Entry 2XC1 (X-ray diffraction, 1.65 A resolution); this record covers chains A and B of the 3 polymer chains in the assembly.

Chain A (and B):
Protein: Bifunctional tail protein
Organism: Enterobacteria phage P22
Notes: EC 3.2.1.-; chain B of this document is another copy of the same molecule, construct and numbering; everything in this record applies to it too
UniProtKB: P12528 (TSPE_BPP22); residues 1-666 here correspond to UniProt positions 2-667 (UniProt number = residue number + 1)
Amino-acid sequence (666 residues; numbered 1 to 666; the number before each row is that of its first residue):
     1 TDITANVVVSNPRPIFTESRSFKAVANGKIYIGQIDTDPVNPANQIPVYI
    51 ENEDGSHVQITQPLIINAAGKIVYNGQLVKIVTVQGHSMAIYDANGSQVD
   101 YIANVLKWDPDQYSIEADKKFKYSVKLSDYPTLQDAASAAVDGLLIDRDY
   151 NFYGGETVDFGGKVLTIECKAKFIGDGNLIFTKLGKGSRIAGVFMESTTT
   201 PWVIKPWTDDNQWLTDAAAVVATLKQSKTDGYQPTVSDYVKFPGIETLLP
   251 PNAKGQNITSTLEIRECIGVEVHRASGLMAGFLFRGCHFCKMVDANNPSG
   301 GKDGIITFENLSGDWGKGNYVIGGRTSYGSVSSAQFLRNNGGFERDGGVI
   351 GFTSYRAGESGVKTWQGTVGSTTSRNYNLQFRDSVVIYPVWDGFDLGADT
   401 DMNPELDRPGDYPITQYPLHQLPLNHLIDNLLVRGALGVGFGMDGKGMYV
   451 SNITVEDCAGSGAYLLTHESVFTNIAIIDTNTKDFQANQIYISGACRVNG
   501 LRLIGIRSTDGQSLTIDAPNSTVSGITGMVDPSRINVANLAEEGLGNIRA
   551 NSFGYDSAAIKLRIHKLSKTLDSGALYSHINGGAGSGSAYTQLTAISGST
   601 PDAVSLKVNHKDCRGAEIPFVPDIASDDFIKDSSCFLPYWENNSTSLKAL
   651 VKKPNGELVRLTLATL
Unresolved in the structure: 1-6 (chain B: 1-5)
Construct notes: engineered mutation Trp108 (Tyr109 in P12528); conflict Ser513 (Gly514 in P12528)
Metal / ion sites: Ca2+: Leu663 (shared with Leu663(B) of chain B; 1 residue of chain C)
UniProt features mapped onto this chain:
  - active site: Glu359, Asp392, Asp395
Reported in the primary citation:
  - mutagenesis - Y108W: unchanged binding to phage heads
  - mutagenesis - Y108W: unchanged stability
  - conformationally variable residues (side-chain flip): Trp108
  - mutagenesis - D395N: decreased catalytic activity (citing earlier work)

How chain A and chain B interact:
Pairs across the interface (287):
  Val8(A) - Trp108(B)
  Pro14(A) - Val9(B)
  Pro14(A) - Asn11(B)
  Ile15(A) - Asn11(B)  hydrogen bond (backbone-side chain)
  Phe16(A) - Ser10(B)
  Phe16(A) - Asn11(B)
  Thr17(A) - Ile15(B)
  Thr17(A) - Lys71(B)  hydrogen bond (backbone-side chain)
  Glu18(A) - Ala69(B)
  Glu18(A) - Lys71(B)  hydrogen bond (backbone-side chain)
  Ser19(A) - Asn67(B)  hydrogen bond (backbone-side chain)
  Ser19(A) - Ala69(B)
  Ser19(A) - Lys71(B)  hydrogen bond
  Ser19(A) - Leu78(B)
  Arg20(A) - Ala68(B)
  Arg20(A) - Ala69(B)
  Ser21(A) - Ala69(B)
  Phe22(A) - Thr17(B)
  Phe22(A) - Phe22(B)  hydrophobic
  Phe22(A) - Lys23(B)
  Phe22(A) - Ala24(B)
  Phe22(A) - Ala68(B)
  Phe22(A) - Ala69(B)
  Glu51(A) - Asn6(B)
  His57(A) - Asn6(B)
  Ile72(A) - Val9(B)  hydrophobic
  Ile81(A) - Val8(B)
  Ile81(A) - Val9(B)  hydrogen bond (backbone-backbone)
  Val82(A) - Asn6(B)
  Val82(A) - Val7(B)
  Thr83(A) - Asn6(B)
  Thr83(A) - Val7(B)  hydrogen bond (backbone-backbone)
  Gln85(A) - Val7(B)
  Gly86(A) - Val7(B)
  His87(A) - Val7(B)
  Met89(A) - Ser10(B)
  Met89(A) - Pro12(B)
  Ile91(A) - Asn11(B)
  Val99(A) - Lys71(B)
  Val99(A) - Leu78(B)
  Asp100(A) - Arg13(B)  salt bridge
  Tyr101(A) - Glu53(B)
  Ile102(A) - Arg13(B)
  Ala103(A) - Glu53(B)
  Lys107(A) - Lys80(B)  hydrogen bond (backbone-side chain)
  Trp108(A) - Pro12(B)  hydrogen bond (side chain-backbone)
  Trp108(A) - Arg13(B)
  Trp108(A) - Pro14(B)
  Trp108(A) - Lys80(B)
  Tyr113(A) - Ser114(B)
  Tyr113(A) - Ala117(B)
  Tyr113(A) - Asp118(B)  hydrogen bond
  Asp118(A) - Lys126(B)  hydrogen bond (backbone-side chain)
  Lys119(A) - Ser124(B)
  Lys119(A) - Val125(B)
  Lys119(A) - Asp129(B)
  Lys120(A) - Asp118(B)  salt bridge
  Lys120(A) - Tyr123(B)
  Lys120(A) - Ser124(B)  hydrogen bond (backbone-backbone)
  Phe121(A) - Ala117(B)
  Phe121(A) - Asp118(B)
  Phe121(A) - Phe121(B)  hydrophobic
  Phe121(A) - Lys122(B)
  Phe121(A) - Tyr123(B)  hydrophobic
  Phe121(A) - Ser124(B)  hydrogen bond (backbone-backbone)
  Lys122(A) - Lys122(B)  hydrogen bond (backbone-backbone)
  Lys122(A) - Ser124(B)
  Lys122(A) - Glu168(B)  salt bridge
  Tyr123(A) - Lys126(B)
  Asp142(A) - Leu145(B)
  Asp142(A) - Lys170(B)  salt bridge
  Val164(A) - Lys170(B)  hydrogen bond (backbone-side chain)
  Leu165(A) - Lys170(B)
  Thr166(A) - Glu168(B)  hydrogen bond
  Thr166(A) - Lys170(B)  hydrogen bond
  Arg189(A) - Arg274(B)
  Glu271(A) - Arg274(B)
  Lys291(A) - Asn296(B)  hydrogen bond
  Tyr320(A) - Arg325(B)  hydrogen bond
  Phe343(A) - Trp207(B)
  Phe343(A) - Thr208(B)
  Phe343(A) - Asp209(B)
  Phe343(A) - Asn211(B)
  Phe343(A) - Tyr355(B)
  Phe343(A) - Tyr388(B)
  Glu344(A) - Arg325(B)  hydrogen bond (backbone-side chain)
  Glu344(A) - Tyr355(B)
  Glu344(A) - Ile387(B)
  Arg345(A) - Arg325(B)  hydrogen bond (backbone-side chain)
  Arg345(A) - Ile387(B)
  Arg345(A) - Tyr388(B)  hydrogen bond
  Asp346(A) - Asn297(B)
  Asp346(A) - Arg325(B)  salt bridge
  Gln380(A) - Arg325(B)
  Arg382(A) - Thr353(B)  hydrogen bond
  Arg382(A) - Val385(B)
  Asp383(A) - Asp383(B)
  Asp429(A) - Leu432(B)
  Asn430(A) - Asn430(B)  hydrogen bond
  Tyr449(A) - Arg434(B)
  Tyr449(A) - Glu456(B)
  Tyr449(A) - Asp479(B)  hydrogen bond
  Asn452(A) - Thr454(B)  hydrogen bond
  Glu469(A) - Ile506(B)
  Val471(A) - Ile478(B)  hydrophobic
  Val471(A) - Asp479(B)
  Val471(A) - Gly505(B)
  Val471(A) - Ile506(B)
  Thr473(A) - Ala476(B)
  Thr473(A) - Ile478(B)
  Thr473(A) - Arg502(B)
  Asn474(A) - Arg502(B)  hydrogen bond
  Arg497(A) - Ile504(B)
  Arg497(A) - Gly505(B)  hydrogen bond (side chain-backbone)
  Arg497(A) - Ile506(B)
  Arg497(A) - Met529(B)
  Asn499(A) - Ile478(B)
  Asn499(A) - Arg502(B)
  Asn499(A) - Leu503(B)  hydrogen bond (side chain-backbone)
  Asn499(A) - Ile504(B)  hydrogen bond (side chain-backbone)
  Asn499(A) - Thr527(B)  hydrogen bond
  Asn499(A) - Gly528(B)
  Gly500(A) - Arg502(B)
  Arg502(A) - Arg502(B)
  Thr522(A) - Met529(B)
  Ser524(A) - Thr527(B)
  Ser524(A) - Gly528(B)  hydrogen bond (side chain-backbone)
  Gly525(A) - Thr527(B)
  Pro532(A) - Arg549(B)
  Pro532(A) - Asn551(B)
  Ile535(A) - Phe553(B)
  Val537(A) - Phe553(B)
  Ala538(A) - Phe553(B)
  Asn539(A) - Met529(B)
  Asn539(A) - Tyr555(B)
  Leu540(A) - Asn551(B)
  Leu540(A) - Phe553(B)  hydrophobic
  Ala541(A) - Met529(B)  hydrophobic
  Glu543(A) - Met529(B)
  Glu543(A) - Val530(B)
  Glu543(A) - Pro532(B)
  Gly544(A) - Ile526(B)
  Gly544(A) - Val530(B)
  Gly544(A) - Leu540(B)
  Leu545(A) - Ile526(B)
  Leu545(A) - Leu540(B)
  Leu545(A) - Glu542(B)
  Gly546(A) - Leu540(B)
  Gly546(A) - Ala541(B)
  Gly546(A) - Glu542(B)  hydrogen bond (backbone-side chain)
  Asn547(A) - Leu540(B)  hydrogen bond (backbone-backbone)
  Asn547(A) - Ala541(B)
  Asn547(A) - Glu542(B)  hydrogen bond (backbone-backbone)
  Ile548(A) - Glu542(B)
  Ile548(A) - Ile548(B)  hydrophobic
  Arg549(A) - Glu542(B)  hydrogen bond (backbone-backbone)
  Arg549(A) - Glu543(B)  salt bridge
  Arg549(A) - Leu545(B)  hydrogen bond (backbone-backbone)
  Ala550(A) - Leu545(B)
  Ala550(A) - Gly546(B)
  Asn551(A) - Glu543(B)  hydrogen bond (side chain-backbone)
  Asn551(A) - Gly544(B)
  Asn551(A) - Leu545(B)  hydrogen bond (backbone-backbone)
  Asn551(A) - Gly546(B)
  Asn551(A) - Asn547(B)
  Ser552(A) - Asn547(B)  hydrogen bond
  Ala558(A) - Asn547(B)
  Ala559(A) - Asn547(B)  hydrogen bond (backbone-side chain)
  Ala559(A) - Ile548(B)  hydrogen bond (backbone-backbone)
  Ile560(A) - Ile548(B)
  Ile560(A) - Ile560(B)  hydrophobic
  Lys561(A) - Ile548(B)  hydrogen bond (backbone-backbone)
  Lys561(A) - Arg549(B)
  Lys561(A) - Ala550(B)  hydrogen bond (backbone-backbone)
  Leu562(A) - Ala550(B)
  Leu562(A) - Ala558(B)
  Leu562(A) - Ile560(B)  hydrophobic
  Leu562(A) - Leu576(B)
  Leu562(A) - Ser578(B)
  Arg563(A) - Arg549(B)
  Arg563(A) - Ala550(B)  hydrogen bond (backbone-backbone)
  Arg563(A) - Asn551(B)
  Arg563(A) - Ser552(B)  hydrogen bond (backbone-backbone)
  Arg563(A) - Ala558(B)
  Ile564(A) - Ser552(B)
  Ile564(A) - Tyr555(B)
  Ile564(A) - Asp556(B)
  Ile564(A) - Ala558(B)
  Ile564(A) - Ser578(B)
  Ile564(A) - His579(B)
  Ile564(A) - Ile580(B)
  His565(A) - Asn551(B)  hydrogen bond
  His565(A) - Ser552(B)  hydrogen bond (backbone-backbone)
  His565(A) - Phe553(B)
  Lys566(A) - Gly554(B)
  Lys566(A) - Tyr555(B)
  Lys566(A) - Asp556(B)  salt bridge
  Lys566(A) - Ala584(B)
  Leu567(A) - Ile580(B)  hydrophobic
  Leu567(A) - Gly583(B)
  Leu567(A) - Gly585(B)  hydrogen bond (backbone-backbone)
  Leu567(A) - Ser586(B)
  Leu567(A) - Gly587(B)
  Leu567(A) - Ser588(B)
  Leu567(A) - Ala589(B)  hydrophobic
  Lys569(A) - Phe553(B)
  Asp572(A) - Arg549(B)  salt bridge
  Ser573(A) - Ser578(B)  hydrogen bond
  Ser573(A) - Ala589(B)
  Gly574(A) - Thr591(B)
  Leu593(A) - Leu576(B)  hydrophobic
  Leu593(A) - Thr591(B)
  Leu593(A) - Leu593(B)  hydrophobic
  Thr594(A) - Thr591(B)  hydrogen bond (backbone-side chain)
  Ala595(A) - Ala589(B)
  Ala595(A) - Thr591(B)
  Ala595(A) - Val608(B)
  Ala595(A) - Asn609(B)
  Ile596(A) - Gly587(B)
  Ile596(A) - Ser588(B)
  Ile596(A) - Ala589(B)  hydrogen bond (backbone-backbone)
  Ile596(A) - Asn609(B)  hydrogen bond (backbone-side chain)
  Ser597(A) - Gly587(B)
  Ser597(A) - Asn609(B)
  Ser597(A) - Asp612(B)  hydrogen bond
  Ser597(A) - Arg614(B)  hydrogen bond
  Gly598(A) - Gly587(B)  hydrogen bond (backbone-backbone)
  Ser599(A) - Gly587(B)  hydrogen bond (backbone-backbone)
  Ala603(A) - Arg614(B)
  Val604(A) - Val608(B)  hydrophobic
  Val604(A) - Asn609(B)
  Val604(A) - Arg614(B)
  Ile618(A) - Ala616(B)  hydrophobic
  Ile618(A) - Ile618(B)  hydrophobic
  Pro619(A) - Arg614(B)
  Pro619(A) - Gly615(B)
  Pro619(A) - Ala616(B)  hydrogen bond (backbone-backbone)
  Phe620(A) - Arg614(B)
  Phe620(A) - Gly615(B)
  Val621(A) - Cys613(B)
  Val621(A) - Gly615(B)
  Pro622(A) - Cys613(B)
  Asp628(A) - His610(B)
  Asp628(A) - Lys611(B)
  Phe629(A) - His610(B)  hydrogen bond (backbone-side chain)
  Phe629(A) - Lys611(B)
  Phe629(A) - Cys613(B)  hydrophobic
  Phe629(A) - Glu617(B)
  Ile630(A) - Glu617(B)
  Lys631(A) - Tyr590(B)
  Lys631(A) - His610(B)
  Lys631(A) - Glu617(B)  hydrogen bond (backbone-side chain)
  Asp632(A) - Ser605(B)  hydrogen bond
  Asp632(A) - Lys607(B)  salt bridge
  Asp632(A) - Glu617(B)  hydrogen bond (backbone-side chain)
  Ser634(A) - Pro619(B)
  Ser634(A) - Phe620(B)  hydrogen bond (side chain-backbone)
  Ser634(A) - Pro622(B)
  Cys635(A) - Lys607(B)
  Cys635(A) - Glu617(B)
  Cys635(A) - Ile618(B)
  Cys635(A) - Pro619(B)  hydrophobic
  Cys635(A) - Phe620(B)
  Phe636(A) - Ala616(B)
  Phe636(A) - Glu617(B)
  Phe636(A) - Ile618(B)  hydrogen bond (backbone-backbone)
  Phe636(A) - Phe620(B)
  Phe636(A) - Leu647(B)  hydrophobic
  Leu637(A) - Cys613(B)  hydrophobic
  Leu637(A) - Gly615(B)
  Leu637(A) - Ala616(B)
  Leu637(A) - Glu617(B)
  Pro638(A) - Ala616(B)
  Val651(A) - Phe620(B)  hydrophobic
  Lys652(A) - Phe620(B)
  Lys653(A) - Trp640(B)
  Pro654(A) - Pro622(B)
  Pro654(A) - Trp640(B)
  Val659(A) - Leu666(B)  hydrophobic
  Arg660(A) - Leu666(B)
  Leu661(A) - Thr645(B)
  Leu661(A) - Ala664(B)
  Leu661(A) - Thr665(B)
  Leu661(A) - Leu666(B)
  Thr662(A) - Ala664(B)
  Thr662(A) - Thr665(B)  hydrogen bond (backbone-backbone)
  Leu663(A) - Leu663(B)
Other interface residues (no listed pair), chain A (148 interface residues in all): Ile32, Leu64, Lys80, Val84, Val105, Leu106, Asp109, Asp111, Asn425, His426, Leu427, Gly447, Ser451, Ser470, Ala495, Asn536, Ser557, Leu576, Leu606
Other interface residues (no listed pair), chain B (141 interface residues in all): Glu51, Asp111, Tyr113, Tyr130, Tyr328, Arg356, Asp457, Asn474, Arg507, Ile535, Ser557, Ala559, Tyr577, Gln592, Leu606, Val621, Pro638

Overview:
148 residues of chain A face 141 of chain B across their interface; the contacts include 65 hydrogen bonds and
9 salt bridges. Among the polar pairs are Asp100(A)-Arg13(B), Lys120(A)-Asp118(B) and Lys122(A)-Glu168(B).
From UniProt: 3 active-site residues on chain A. The paper reports that D395N of chain A reduces catalytic
activity; conformational variability at Trp108(A).
Chain A and chain B are both Bifunctional tail protein (Enterobacteria phage P22); the structure, Full-length
Tailspike Protein Mutant Y108W of Bacteriophage P22, was determined by X-ray diffraction (same publication as
2VKY).
